Entry 7IAK (X-ray diffraction, 2.15 A resolution); this record covers chains A and B.

== Chain A ==
Molecule: Serine protease subunit NS2B
Organism: Zika virus
UniProt: Q32ZE1 (POLG_ZIKV); residues 46-89 here correspond to UniProt positions 1414-1457 (UniProt number = residue number + 1368)
Chain sequence (46 residues; numbered 44 to 89; the number before each row is that of its first residue):
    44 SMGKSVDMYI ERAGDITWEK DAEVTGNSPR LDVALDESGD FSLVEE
Not modelled in the structure: 44-49, 89
Differences from the reference sequence: expression tag (44-45)
Small-molecule neighbours: A1B81 (N-(2,3-dihydro-1H-isoindol-5-yl)-1,2-benzothiazole-5-carboxamide): Ser81, Gly82, Asp83

== Chain B ==
Molecule: Serine protease NS3
Organism: Zika virus
Notes: EC 3.4.21.91, 3.6.1.15, 3.6.4.13
UniProt: Q32ZE1 (POLG_ZIKV); residues 11-177 here correspond to UniProt positions 1509-1675 (UniProt number = residue number + 1498)
Chain sequence (168 residues; each row starts with the number of its first residue):
    10 MKEVKKGETT DGVYRVMTRR LLGSTQVGVG VMQEGVFHTM WHVTKGAALR SGEGRLDPYW
    70 GDVKQDLVSY CGPWKLDAAW DGLSEVQLLA VPPGERAKNI QTLPGIFKTK DGDIGAVALD
   130 YPAGTSGSPI LDKCGRVIGL YGNGVVIKNG SYVSAITQGK REEETPVE
Not modelled in the structure: 10-15, 172-177
Differences from the reference sequence: initiating methionine (10); conflict Lys107 (Arg1605 in Q32ZE1)
Small-molecule neighbours: A1B81 (N-(2,3-dihydro-1H-isoindol-5-yl)-1,2-benzothiazole-5-carboxamide): His51, Asp75, Tyr130, Pro131, Ala132, Ser135, Tyr150, Gly151, Asn152, Tyr161

== Chain A / chain B interface ==
Pairs across the interface (94):
  Met51(A) - Met26(B)
  Met51(A) - Val52(B)
  Met51(A) - Thr53(B)
  Met51(A) - Leu58(B)  hydrophobic
  Met51(A) - Arg59(B)  hydrogen bond (backbone-backbone)
  Tyr52(A) - Arg24(B)
  Tyr52(A) - Val25(B)
  Tyr52(A) - Met26(B)  hydrogen bond (backbone-backbone)
  Tyr52(A) - Arg28(B)
  Tyr52(A) - Ser33(B)  hydrogen bond
  Tyr52(A) - Arg59(B)
  Ile53(A) - Tyr23(B)  hydrophobic
  Ile53(A) - Arg24(B)
  Ile53(A) - Met41(B)  hydrophobic
  Ile53(A) - Phe46(B)  hydrophobic
  Ile53(A) - Arg59(B)  hydrogen bond (backbone-backbone)
  Ile53(A) - Ser60(B)
  Ile53(A) - Leu65(B)  hydrophobic
  Glu54(A) - Tyr23(B)
  Glu54(A) - Arg24(B)  hydrogen bond (backbone-backbone)
  Arg55(A) - Glu17(B)
  Arg55(A) - Asp20(B)  hydrogen bond (side chain-backbone)
  Arg55(A) - Gly21(B)
  Arg55(A) - Val22(B)
  Arg55(A) - Tyr23(B)
  Ala56(A) - Val22(B)  hydrogen bond (backbone-backbone)
  Ala56(A) - Arg24(B)
  Ala56(A) - Val100(B)  hydrophobic
  Ala56(A) - Ala106(B)
  Gly57(A) - Gly21(B)
  Gly57(A) - Val22(B)  hydrogen bond (backbone-backbone)
  Asp58(A) - Leu98(B)
  Ile59(A) - Gly21(B)
  Ile59(A) - Val22(B)
  Ile59(A) - Val40(B)  hydrophobic
  Ile59(A) - Leu98(B)  hydrophobic
  Ile59(A) - Leu140(B)  hydrophobic
  Ile59(A) - Gly144(B)
  Thr60(A) - Asn108(B)  hydrogen bond (backbone-side chain)
  Thr60(A) - Leu140(B)
  Trp61(A) - Glu94(B)
  Trp61(A) - Val95(B)
  Trp61(A) - Gln96(B)
  Trp61(A) - Gln110(B)
  Trp61(A) - Leu140(B)
  Trp61(A) - Asp141(B)
  Trp61(A) - Lys142(B)
  Glu62(A) - Gln96(B)  hydrogen bond (backbone-side chain)
  Glu62(A) - Asn108(B)
  Ala65(A) - Gln96(B)
  Ala65(A) - Asn108(B)
  Glu66(A) - Asn108(B)
  Glu66(A) - Ile109(B)
  Glu66(A) - Gln110(B)  hydrogen bond (backbone-backbone)
  Val67(A) - Glu94(B)
  Val67(A) - Gln110(B)
  Thr68(A) - Ile109(B)
  Thr68(A) - Gln110(B)  hydrogen bond (backbone-backbone)
  Thr68(A) - Thr111(B)  hydrogen bond (backbone-side chain)
  Thr68(A) - Leu128(B)
  Gly69(A) - Thr111(B)  hydrogen bond (backbone-side chain)
  Gly69(A) - Ala127(B)
  Gly69(A) - Leu128(B)
  Asn70(A) - Leu112(B)
  Asn70(A) - Ala127(B)
  Ser71(A) - Leu112(B)  hydrogen bond (side chain-backbone)
  Ser71(A) - Pro113(B)
  Ser71(A) - Gly114(B)
  Pro72(A) - Gly114(B)
  Pro72(A) - Ile115(B)  hydrogen bond (backbone-backbone)
  Pro72(A) - Ala127(B)
  Arg73(A) - Ile115(B)
  Leu74(A) - Ile115(B)  hydrogen bond (backbone-backbone)
  Leu74(A) - Phe116(B)
  Leu74(A) - Lys117(B)  hydrogen bond (backbone-backbone)
  Leu74(A) - Ile156(B)  hydrophobic
  Asp75(A) - Lys117(B)
  Val76(A) - Phe116(B)  hydrophobic
  Val76(A) - Lys117(B)  hydrogen bond (backbone-backbone)
  Val76(A) - Thr118(B)
  Leu78(A) - Lys73(B)
  Asp79(A) - Lys73(B)
  Glu80(A) - Lys73(B)
  Ser81(A) - Val72(B)
  Gly82(A) - Val72(B)
  Gly82(A) - Lys73(B)
  Gly82(A) - Asn152(B)  hydrogen bond (backbone-side chain)
  Phe84(A) - Phe116(B)  hydrophobic
  Phe84(A) - Asn152(B)
  Phe84(A) - Gly153(B)
  Phe84(A) - Val154(B)
  Ser85(A) - Val154(B)
  Leu86(A) - Val154(B)  hydrophobic
  Leu86(A) - Val155(B)
Interface residues without a listed pair, chain A (33 interface residues in all): Asp50
Interface residues without a listed pair, chain B (59 interface residues in all): Thr19, Thr27, Val36, Ala57, Ile123, Pro138, Val146, Lys157, Val162, Ala164

== Summary ==
33 residues of chain A and 59 residues of chain B are in contact; the contacts include 20 hydrogen bonds.
Polar pairs include Tyr52(A)-Ser33(B), Arg55(A)-Asp20(B) and Thr60(A)-Asn108(B). Compound A1B81 is bound
between chain A and chain B.
Chain A is Serine protease subunit NS2B and chain B is Serine protease NS3, both from Zika virus; the
structure, Group deposition of ZIKV NS2B-NS3 protease in complex with inhibitors from ASAP Discovery
Consortium -- Crystal ..., was determined by X-ray diffraction.
